PDB entry 5LA6 | X-ray diffraction, 2.10 A resolution | chains A and E of the 6 polymer chains in the assembly

Chain A:
Name: Tubulin alpha-1B chain
Source organism: Bos taurus
Reference sequence: P81947 (TBA1B_BOVIN); numbering as in UniProt (aligned over 1-451)
Sequence (451 residues; numbered 1 to 451; the number before each row is that of its first residue):
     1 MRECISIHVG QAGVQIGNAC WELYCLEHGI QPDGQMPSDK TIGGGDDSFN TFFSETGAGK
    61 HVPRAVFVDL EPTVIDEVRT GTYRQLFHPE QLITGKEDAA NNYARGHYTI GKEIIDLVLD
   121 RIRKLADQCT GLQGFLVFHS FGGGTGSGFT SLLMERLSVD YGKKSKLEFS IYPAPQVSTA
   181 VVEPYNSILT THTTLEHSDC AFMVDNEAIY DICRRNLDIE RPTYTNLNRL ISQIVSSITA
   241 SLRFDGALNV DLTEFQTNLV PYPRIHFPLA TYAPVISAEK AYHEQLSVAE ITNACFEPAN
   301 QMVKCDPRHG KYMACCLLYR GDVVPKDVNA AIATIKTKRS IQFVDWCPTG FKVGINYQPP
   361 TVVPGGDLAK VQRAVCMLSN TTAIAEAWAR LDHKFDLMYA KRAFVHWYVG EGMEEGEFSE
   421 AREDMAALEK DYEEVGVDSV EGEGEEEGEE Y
Disordered / not traced: 439-451
Metal / ion sites: Ca2+: Asp39, Thr41, Gly44, Glu55
Residues lining bound ligands: GTP (guanosine-5'-triphosphate): Val9, Gly10, Gln11, Ala12, Gln15, Ile16, Asp69, Asp98, Ala99, Ala100, Asn101, Ser140, Gly142, Gly143, Gly144, Thr145, Gly146, Ile171, Pro173, Val177, Ser178, Thr179, Glu183, Asn206, Tyr224, Leu227, Asn228, Ile231

Chain E:
Name: Stathmin-4
Source organism: Rattus norvegicus
Reference sequence: P63043 (STMN4_RAT); residues 5-145 here correspond to UniProt positions 49-189 (UniProt number = residue number + 44)
Sequence (143 residues; row label = number of the first residue in the row):
     3 MADMEVIELN KCTSGQSFEV ILKPPSFDGV PEFNASLPRR RDPSLEEIQK KLEAAEERRK
    63 YQEAELLKHL AEKREHEREV IQKAIEENNN FIKMAKEKLA QKMESNKENR EAHLAAMLER
   123 LQEKDKHAEE VRKNKELKEE ASR
Disordered / not traced: 3-5, 29-43, 144-145
Construct notes: initiating methionine (3); expression tag (4)
Curated features (UniProtKB/Swiss-Prot):
  - modified residue: Ser46 (Phosphoserine)

Chain A / chain E interface:
Pairs across the interface (57; chain A residue first):
  Tyr108(A) with Ala57(E), hydrophobic; Arg61(E)
  Thr109(A) with Arg61(E), hydrogen bond
  Lys112(A) with Glu58(E), salt bridge
  Glu155(A) with Ile50(E)
  Arg156(A) with Leu47(E)
  Val159(A) with Pro45(E); Leu47(E)
  Glu196(A) with Asp44(E)
  His197(A) with Asp44(E), salt bridge; Pro45(E)
  Asp245(A) with Cys14(E); Ser16(E)
  Ala247(A) with Asn12(E); Ser19(E)
  Leu248(A) with Ser19(E)
  Pro325(A) with Gln18(E); Phe20(E), hydrophobic
  Asn329(A) with Val8(E); Phe20(E); Val22(E)
  Ile332(A) with Val22(E), hydrophobic
  Lys336(A) with Leu24(E)
  Asp345(A) with Pro27(E); Ser28(E), hydrogen bond (backbone-backbone)
  Trp346(A) with Pro27(E)
  Cys347(A) with Pro27(E)
  Pro348(A) with Lys25(E); Pro27(E)
  Thr349(A) with Ile23(E); Leu24(E), hydrogen bond (backbone-backbone); Lys25(E), hydrogen bond (backbone-backbone)
  Gly350(A) with Val22(E)
  Phe351(A) with Glu21(E); Val22(E), hydrogen bond (backbone-backbone); Leu24(E), hydrophobic
  Lys352(A) with Phe20(E); Glu21(E), salt bridge
  Val353(A) with Ser19(E); Phe20(E), hydrogen bond (backbone-backbone)
  Gly354(A) with Gln18(E); Ser19(E)
  Ile355(A) with Gly17(E); Gln18(E), hydrogen bond (backbone-backbone)
  Asn356(A) with Ser16(E)
  Tyr357(A) with Thr15(E); Ser16(E), hydrogen bond (backbone-backbone); Gly17(E); Gln18(E), hydrogen bond
  Val409(A) with Gln64(E), hydrogen bond (backbone-side chain)
  Gly410(A) with Arg61(E); Gln64(E)
  Glu411(A) with Arg61(E), hydrogen bond (backbone-side chain)
  Gly412(A) with Ala57(E); Arg60(E), hydrogen bond (backbone-side chain); Arg61(E)
  Glu414(A) with Arg60(E), salt bridge
Interface residues without a listed pair, chain A (39 interface residues in all): His107, Leu152, Ser158, Gly246, Val328, Met413
Interface residues without a listed pair, chain E (31 interface residues in all): Pro26, Ser46, Gln51, Lys53, Leu54, Glu55

Summary:
Chain A and chain E form an interface of 39 and 31 residues respectively; the contacts include 12 hydrogen
bonds and 4 salt bridges. Among the polar pairs are Lys112(A)-Glu58(E), His197(A)-Asp44(E) and
Lys352(A)-Glu21(E). Ligands of chain A: GTP.
Here chain A is Tubulin alpha-1B chain (Bos taurus) and chain E is Stathmin-4 (Rattus norvegicus). Entry 5LA6
(Tubulin-pironetin complex) was determined by X-ray diffraction.
